PDB entry 2P88 | X-ray diffraction, 2.40 A resolution | chains A and F of the 8 polymer chains in the assembly

[Chain A (and F)]
Protein: Mandelate racemase/muconate lactonizing enzyme family protein
Organism: Bacillus cereus ATCC 14579
Notes: chain F of this document is another copy of the same molecule, construct and numbering; everything in this record applies to it too
Reference sequence: Q81IL5 (Q81IL5_BACCR); residue numbers follow UniProt; this construct covers 1-369
Amino-acid sequence (369 residues; numbered 1 to 369; the number before each row is that of its first residue):
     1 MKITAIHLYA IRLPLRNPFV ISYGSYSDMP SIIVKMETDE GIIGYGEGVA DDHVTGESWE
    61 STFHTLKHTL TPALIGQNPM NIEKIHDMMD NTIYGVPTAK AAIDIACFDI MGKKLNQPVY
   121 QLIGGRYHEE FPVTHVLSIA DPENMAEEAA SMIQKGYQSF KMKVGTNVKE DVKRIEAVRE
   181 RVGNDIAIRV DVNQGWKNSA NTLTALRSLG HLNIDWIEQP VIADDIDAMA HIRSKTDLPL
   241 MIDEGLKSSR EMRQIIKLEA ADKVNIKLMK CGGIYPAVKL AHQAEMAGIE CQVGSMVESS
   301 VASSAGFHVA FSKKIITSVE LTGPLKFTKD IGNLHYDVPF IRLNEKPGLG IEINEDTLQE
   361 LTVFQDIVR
Swiss-Prot annotation at these positions:
  - binding site (substrate): Y26, D51, K161 to K163, D191 to N193, K267, S295, M296, E320 to T322
  - binding site (Mg(2+)): D191, E218, D243
Metal / ion sites: Mg2+: D191, E218, D243

[Interface between chain A and chain F]
Contacting residue pairs (42; chain A residue first):
  D52(A) - T69(F)
  D52(A) - T92(F)
  D52(A) - I93(F)
  D52(A) - Y94(F)  hydrogen bond (backbone-backbone)
  H53(A) - N91(F)  hydrogen bond (side chain-backbone)
  H53(A) - T92(F)  hydrogen bond (side chain-backbone)
  H53(A) - Y94(F)
  V54(A) - Y94(F)
  G56(A) - I93(F)
  G56(A) - Y94(F)
  G56(A) - V96(F)
  S58(A) - T69(F)
  E60(A) - H68(F)
  S61(A) - T65(F)
  H64(A) - H64(F)  hydrogen bond
  T65(A) - S61(F)
  H68(A) - E60(F)
  T69(A) - D52(F)
  T69(A) - S58(F)
  N91(A) - H53(F)  hydrogen bond (backbone-side chain)
  T92(A) - D52(F)
  T92(A) - H53(F)
  I93(A) - D52(F)
  I93(A) - G56(F)
  Y94(A) - D52(F)  hydrogen bond (backbone-backbone)
  Y94(A) - H53(F)
  Y94(A) - V54(F)
  Y94(A) - G56(F)
  Y94(A) - D224(F)  hydrogen bond
  Y94(A) - K247(F)
  V96(A) - G56(F)
  D224(A) - Y94(F)  hydrogen bond
  D224(A) - R250(F)  salt bridge
  D225(A) - R253(F)  salt bridge
  D227(A) - R253(F)  salt bridge
  K247(A) - Y94(F)
  R250(A) - D224(F)  salt bridge
  R250(A) - R250(F)
  R250(A) - E251(F)  salt bridge
  E251(A) - R250(F)  salt bridge
  R253(A) - D225(F)  salt bridge
  R253(A) - D227(F)  salt bridge
Other interface residues (no listed pair), chain A (25 interface residues in all): T55, E57
Other interface residues (no listed pair), chain F (25 interface residues in all): T55, E57

[Overview]
The chain A/chain F interface involves 25 residues from each chain, with 8 hydrogen bonds and 8 salt bridges.
Polar contacts include D224(A)-R250(F), D225(A)-R253(F) and D227(A)-R253(F). Curated annotation (UniProt)
lists 14 substrate-binding residues and 3 Mg2+-binding residues on chain A.
Chain A and chain F are both Mandelate racemase/muconate lactonizing enzyme family protein (Bacillus cereus
ATCC 14579); the structure, Crystal structure of N-succinyl Arg/Lys racemase from Bacillus cereus ATCC 14579,
was determined by X-ray diffraction together with 2P8B and 2P8C from the same study.
